PDB entry 8EII | electron microscopy, 3.12 A resolution | chains A and D of the 4 polymer chains in the assembly

[Chain A (and D)]
Protein: DNA (cytosine-5)-methyltransferase 3B
Source organism: Homo sapiens
Notes: EC 2.1.1.37; chain D of this document is another copy of the same molecule, construct and numbering; everything in this record applies to it too
Reference sequence: Q9UBC3 (DNM3B_HUMAN); residues 206-853 here = UniProt positions 206-853
Sequence (650 residues; each row starts with the number of its first residue):
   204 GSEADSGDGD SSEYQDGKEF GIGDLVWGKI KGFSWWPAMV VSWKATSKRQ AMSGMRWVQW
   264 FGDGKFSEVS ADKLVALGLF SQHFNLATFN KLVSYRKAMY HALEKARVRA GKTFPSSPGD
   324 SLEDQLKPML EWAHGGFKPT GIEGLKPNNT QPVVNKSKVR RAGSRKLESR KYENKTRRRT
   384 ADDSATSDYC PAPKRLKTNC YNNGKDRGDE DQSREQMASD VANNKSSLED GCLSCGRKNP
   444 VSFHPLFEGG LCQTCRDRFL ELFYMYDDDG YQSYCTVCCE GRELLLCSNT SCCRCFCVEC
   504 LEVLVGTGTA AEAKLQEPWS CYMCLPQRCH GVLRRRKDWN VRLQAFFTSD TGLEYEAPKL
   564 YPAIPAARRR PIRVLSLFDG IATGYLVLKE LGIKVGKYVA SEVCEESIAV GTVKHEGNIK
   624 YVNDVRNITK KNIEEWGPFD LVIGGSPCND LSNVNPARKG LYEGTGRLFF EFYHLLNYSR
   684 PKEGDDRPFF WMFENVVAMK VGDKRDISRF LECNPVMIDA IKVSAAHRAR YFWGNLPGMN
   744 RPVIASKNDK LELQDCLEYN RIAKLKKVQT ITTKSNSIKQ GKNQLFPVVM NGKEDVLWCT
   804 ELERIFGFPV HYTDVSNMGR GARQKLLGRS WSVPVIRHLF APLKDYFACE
Not modelled in the structure: 204-413, 779-787 (chain D: 204-568, 607-620, 651-665, 722-731, 742-833)
Sequence notes: expression tag (204-205)
Ion coordination: Zn2+ site 1: Cys435, Cys438, Cys455, Cys458; Zn2+ site 2: Cys478, Cys481, Cys500, Cys503; Zn2+ site 3: Cys490, Cys495, Cys524, Cys527
Ligand contacts: S-adenosylhomocysteine (SAH): Phe581, Asp582, Gly583, Ile584, Thr586, Ser604, Glu605, Val606, Cys607, Asp627, Val628, Gly648, Leu671, Arg832, Ser833, Trp834
Swiss-Prot annotation at these positions:
  - zinc finger: Gly434 to Glu464 (GATA-type), Gln475 to Arg531 (PHD-type)
  - active site: Cys651
  - binding site (S-adenosyl-L-methionine): Asp582 to Thr586, Glu605, Asp627 to Arg629, Arg832 to Trp834
  - modified residue: Ser209 (Phosphoserine), Arg410 (Citrulline)
  - cross-link: Lys617 (Glycyl lysine isopeptide (Lys-Gly) (interchain with G-Cter in SUMO2))
  - natural variant: Ser270 (S270P: In ICF1), Cys527 (C527R: In FSHD4), Ala585 (A585T: In ICF1; A585V: In ICF1), Ala603 (A603T: In ICF1), Val606 (V606A: In ICF1), Gly663 (G663S: In ICF1), Leu664 (L664P: In ICF1), Pro691 (P691L: In FSHD4), Val699 (V699G: In ICF1), Val726 (V726G: In ICF1), Ala766 (A766P: In ICF1), Glu806 (E806ESTP: In ICF1), 5 further natural variant entries in UniProt
From the paper describing this entry:
  - mutagenesis - K276A, Y467A/F550A (2.0- fold), F550A (1.8-fold): increased catalytic activity
  - mutagenesis - Y467A: unchanged catalytic activity
  - mutagenesis - Y467A, Y467A/F550A, F550A: decreased stability
  - disease-associated variants - S270P (3.5-fold): increased catalytic activity

[How chain A and chain D interact]
Residue-residue contacts (32):
  Val628(A) - Arg712(D)
  Arg629(A) - Arg708(D)  hydrogen bond (backbone-side chain)
  Arg629(A) - Asp709(D)  salt bridge
  Arg629(A) - Arg712(D)  hydrogen bond (backbone-side chain)
  Asn630(A) - Arg708(D)  hydrogen bond
  Ile631(A) - Arg712(D)  hydrogen bond (backbone-side chain)
  Lys633(A) - Glu715(D)
  Tyr665(A) - Gly669(D)
  Tyr665(A) - Arg670(D)
  Arg670(A) - Gly669(D)
  Arg670(A) - Phe673(D)
  Arg670(A) - Asp706(D)  salt bridge
  Arg670(A) - Asp709(D)  salt bridge
  Phe673(A) - Phe673(D)  hydrophobic
  Phe673(A) - Phe713(D)  hydrophobic
  Glu674(A) - Arg712(D)  salt bridge
  Glu674(A) - Phe713(D)
  Tyr676(A) - Tyr676(D)  hydrophobic
  Tyr676(A) - His677(D)
  Tyr676(A) - Asn680(D)  hydrogen bond
  His677(A) - Tyr676(D)  hydrogen bond
  His677(A) - Phe713(D)
  Leu678(A) - Arg712(D)
  Asn680(A) - Tyr676(D)
  Asn680(A) - Asn680(D)
  Tyr681(A) - Glu715(D)
  Glu686(A) - Glu686(D)
  Arg712(A) - Arg629(D)  hydrogen bond (side chain-backbone)
  Arg712(A) - Glu674(D)  salt bridge
  Phe713(A) - His677(D)
  Glu715(A) - Lys633(D)
  Glu715(A) - Tyr681(D)  hydrogen bond
Interface residues without a listed pair, chain A (21 interface residues in all): Thr632, Lys685, Asp709

[Overview]
The interface between chain A and chain D involves 21 residues on one side and 17 on the other; the contacts
include 8 hydrogen bonds and 5 salt bridges. Polar pairs include Arg629(A)-Asp709(D), Arg670(A)-Asp706(D) and
Arg670(A)-Asp709(D). From the paper: K276A, Y467A/F550A and F550A of chain A, among others, increase catalytic
activity; Y467A, Y467A/F550A and F550A of chain A reduce stability.
Both chains are DNA (cytosine-5)-methyltransferase 3B (Homo sapiens). Entry 8EII (Cryo-EM structure of human
DNMT3B homo-tetramer (form II)) was determined by electron microscopy (same publication as 8EIH, 8EIJ and
8EIK).
